PDB entry 7E9L | X-ray diffraction, 2.10 A resolution | chains A and C of the 3 polymer chains in the assembly

== Chain A ==
Name: Protein O-linked-mannose beta-1,4-N-acetylglucosaminyltransferase 2
Source organism: Bos taurus
Notes: EC 2.4.1.312
UniProtKB: Q5NDF2 (PMGT2_BOVIN); residue numbers follow UniProt; this construct covers 45-580
Sequence (539 residues; numbered 42 to 580; the number before each row is that of its first residue):
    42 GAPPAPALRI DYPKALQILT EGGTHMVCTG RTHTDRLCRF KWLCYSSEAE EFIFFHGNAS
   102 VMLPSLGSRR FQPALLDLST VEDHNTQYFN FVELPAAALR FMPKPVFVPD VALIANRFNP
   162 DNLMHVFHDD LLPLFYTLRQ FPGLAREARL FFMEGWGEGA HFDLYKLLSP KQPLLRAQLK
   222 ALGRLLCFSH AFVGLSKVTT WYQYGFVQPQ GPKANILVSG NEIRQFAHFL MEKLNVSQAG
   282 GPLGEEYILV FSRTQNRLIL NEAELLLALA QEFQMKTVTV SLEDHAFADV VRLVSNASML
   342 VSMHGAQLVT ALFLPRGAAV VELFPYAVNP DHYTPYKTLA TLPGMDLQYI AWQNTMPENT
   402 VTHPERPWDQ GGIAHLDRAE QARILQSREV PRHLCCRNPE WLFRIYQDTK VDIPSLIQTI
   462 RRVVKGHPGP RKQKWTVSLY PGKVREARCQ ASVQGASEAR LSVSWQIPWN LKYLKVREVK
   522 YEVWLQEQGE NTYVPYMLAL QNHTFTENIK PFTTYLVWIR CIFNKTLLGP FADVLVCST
Disordered / not traced: 42-49, 279-285
Sequence notes: expression tag (42-44)
UniProt features mapped onto this chain:
  - glycosylation (N-linked (GlcNAc...) asparagine): Asn-99, Asn-276
Disulfide bonds: Cys-69/Cys-79, Cys-85/Cys-228, Cys-436/Cys-437, Cys-490/Cys-578
Glycans and other covalent adducts: N-acetylglucosamine (NAG) linked to Asn-99, Asn-337, Asn-543
Small-molecule neighbours:
  - alpha-D-mannopyranose (MAN): Asn-160, Asn-163, His-166, Tyr-245, Gln-251, Cys-436, Cys-437
  - UDP (uridine-5'-diphosphate): Asp-162, Asn-163, Leu-164, His-202, Arg-294, Thr-295, Gln-296, Asn-297, Arg-298, Leu-323, Glu-324, Gly-346, Ala-347, Gln-348, Tyr-447
What the authors report for this chain:
  - binding site for alpha-D-mannopyranose: His-166, Cys-436
  - mutagenesis - H125A, F159A, N163A, H166A, R294A, R298A, C436A, C437A, T477*, W559A: abolished catalytic activity
  - mutagenesis - W525A, F572A: decreased catalytic activity
  - mutagenesis - Q113A, N532A, Y534A: unchanged catalytic activity
  - disease-associated variants - R158H, R445*: abolished catalytic activity
  - catalytic residues: His-166, Arg-294, Arg-298 (proposed by the authors, not directly observed)

== Chain C ==
Name: mono-mannosyl peptide (379Man short peptide)
Sequence (14 residues; numbered 0 to 13; the number before each row is that of its first residue; numbering starts at 0):
     0 XQTPTLGPIQ PTRX
Modified positions: ACE (acetyl group) at position 0; NH2 (amino group) at position 13
Glycans and other covalent adducts: alpha-D-mannopyranose (MAN) linked to Thr-2

== Interface between chain A and chain C ==
Residue-residue contacts (21):
  His-125(A) with Pro-3(C), hydrogen bond (side chain-backbone); Thr-4(C); Leu-5(C)
  Asn-126(A) with Leu-5(C); Gly-6(C), hydrogen bond (side chain-backbone); Ile-8(C)
  Thr-127(A) with Thr-4(C); Gly-6(C)
  Gln-128(A) with Pro-3(C)
  Phe-159(A) with Thr-2(C); Pro-3(C)
  Asn-160(A) with ACE_0(C), hydrogen bond (side chain-backbone); Gln-1(C); Thr-2(C), hydrogen bond
  Asp-162(A) with ACE_0(C)
  Phe-247(A) with Thr-2(C); Pro-3(C); Leu-5(C)
  Cys-437(A) with Thr-2(C)
  Arg-438(A) with Gln-1(C); Thr-4(C)
Also at the interface, not in a pair above, chain A (14 interface residues in all): His-166, Trp-409, Asp-410, Cys-436
Also at the interface, not in a pair above, chain C (9 interface residues in all): Pro-7
Interface features reported in the paper:
  - interface residues, chain A: His-125(A), Thr-127(A), Phe-159(A), Asn-160(A), Phe-247(A), Cys-437(A)

== Overview ==
14 residues of chain A and 9 residues of chain C are in contact; the contacts include 4 hydrogen bonds. Among
the polar pairs are His-125(A)/Pro-3(C), Asn-126(A)/Gly-6(C) and Asn-160(A)/ACE_0(C). The paper reports
catalytic residues His-166(A), Arg-294(A) and Arg-298(A); H125A, F159A and N163A of chain A, among others,
abolish catalytic activity; 17 substitutions were tested in all.
Here chain A is Protein O-linked-mannose beta-1,4-N-acetylglucosaminyltransferase 2 (Bos taurus) and chain C
is mono-mannosyl peptide (379Man short peptide). Entry 7E9L (Crystal Structure of POMGNT2 in complex with UDP
and mono-mannosyl peptide (379Man short peptide)) was determined by X-ray diffraction, deposited together with
7E9K.
